PDB entry 7QID | electron microscopy, 5.00 A resolution (low resolution: residue-level contacts below are approximate; hydrogen-bond / salt-bridge calls are withheld) | chains E and F of the 10 polymer chains in the assembly

Chain E:
Protein: Insulin
Organism: Homo sapiens
Reference sequence: P01308 (INS_HUMAN); residues 1-21 here correspond to UniProt positions 90-110 (UniProt number = residue number + 89)
Chain sequence (21 residues; row label = number of the first residue in the row):
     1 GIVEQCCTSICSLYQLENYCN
Cystine bridges: Cys6-Cys11

Chain F:
Protein: Insulin
Organism: Homo sapiens
Reference sequence: P01308 (INS_HUMAN); residues 1-30 here correspond to UniProt positions 25-54 (UniProt number = residue number + 24)
Chain sequence (30 residues; row label = number of the first residue in the row):
     1 FVNQHLCGSHLVEALYLVCGERGFFYTPKT

How chain E and chain F interact:
Residue-residue contacts - 25 pairs, chain E then chain F:
  Ile2(E) - Leu11(F)
  Ile2(E) - Leu15(F)
  Cys6(E) - His5(F)
  Cys6(E) - Leu6(F)
  Cys6(E) - Leu11(F)
  Cys7(E) - Leu6(F)
  Cys7(E) - Cys7(F)  disulfide
  Thr8(E) - His5(F)
  Ile10(E) - Gln4(F)
  Ile10(E) - His5(F)
  Cys11(E) - Gln4(F)
  Ser12(E) - Gln4(F)
  Leu16(E) - Phe1(F)
  Leu16(E) - Leu15(F)
  Tyr19(E) - Leu15(F)
  Tyr19(E) - Cys19(F)
  Tyr19(E) - Gly23(F)
  Tyr19(E) - Phe24(F)
  Tyr19(E) - Phe25(F)
  Cys20(E) - Val18(F)
  Cys20(E) - Cys19(F)  disulfide
  Cys20(E) - Gly23(F)
  Asn21(E) - Arg22(F)
  Asn21(E) - Gly23(F)
  Asn21(E) - Phe25(F)
Other interface residues (no listed pair), chain E (13 interface residues in all): Ser9, Glu17
Disulfides between the chains: Cys7(E)-Cys7(F), Cys20(E)-Cys19(F)

Overview:
Chain E and chain F each contribute 13 residues to their interface; the contacts include 2 disulfide bonds.
Here chain E is Insulin and chain F is Insulin, both from Homo sapiens. Entry 7QID (tentative model of the
human insulin receptor ectodomain bound by three insulin) was determined by electron microscopy.
